PDB entry 4HKP | X-ray diffraction, 1.75 A resolution | chains A and B

# Chain A (and B)
Molecule: Uridine 5'-monophosphate synthase
Source organism: Homo sapiens
Notes: EC 4.1.1.23; chain B of this document is another copy of the same molecule, construct and numbering; everything in this record applies to it too
UniProtKB: P11172 (UMPS_HUMAN); residues 1-291 here correspond to UniProt positions 190-480 (UniProt number = residue number + 189)
Chain sequence (312 residues; numbered -20 to 291; the number before each row is that of its first residue; numbers below 1 keep their minus sign (Met-20 is residue -20)):
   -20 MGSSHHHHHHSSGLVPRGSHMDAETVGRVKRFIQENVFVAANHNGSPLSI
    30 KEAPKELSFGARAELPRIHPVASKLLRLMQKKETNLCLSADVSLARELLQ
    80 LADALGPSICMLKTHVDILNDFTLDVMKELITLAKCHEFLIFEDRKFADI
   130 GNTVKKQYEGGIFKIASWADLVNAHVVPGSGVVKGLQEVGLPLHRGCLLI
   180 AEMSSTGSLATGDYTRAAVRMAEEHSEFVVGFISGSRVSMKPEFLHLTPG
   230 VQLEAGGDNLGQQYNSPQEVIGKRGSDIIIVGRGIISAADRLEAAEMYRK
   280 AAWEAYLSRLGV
Unresolved in the structure: -20 to 34, 291
Sequence notes: expression tag (-20 to 0)
Small-molecule neighbours:
  - N-hydroxycytidine 5'-(dihydrogen phosphate) / 5-hydroxycytidine 5'-(dihydrogen phosphate): Ser68, Asp70, Lys92, His94, Asp123, Lys125, Ile179, Glu181, Met182, Ser183, Ile212, Pro228, Gly229, Val230, Gln241, Tyr243, Ile259, Val260, Gly261, Arg262, Gly263
  - 5-hydroxycytidine 5'-(dihydrogen phosphate) (TKW): Asp128, Ile129, Thr132
Curated features (UniProtKB/Swiss-Prot):
  - region: Pro26 to Glu31 (Domain linker)
  - active site (For OMPdecase activity): Asp123, Lys125, Asp128
  - binding site (orotidine 5'-phosphate): Ser68, Lys92, Lys125, Asp128, Thr132, Ser183, Gln241 to Tyr243, Gly261, Arg262
  - binding site (UMP): Ser68, Asp70, Lys92 to His94, Asp128, Thr132, Ser183, Gln241 to Tyr243, Gly261, Arg262
  - modified residue: Ser25 (Phosphoserine)

# How chain A and chain B interact
Contacting residue pairs - 93 pairs, chain A then chain B:
  His94(A) - Asp128(B)  salt bridge
  His94(A) - Thr132(B)
  His94(A) - Gln136(B)
  Asp96(A) - Arg124(B)  salt bridge
  Asp96(A) - Gln136(B)  hydrogen bond
  Asp96(A) - Gly140(B)
  Ile97(A) - Thr132(B)
  Ile97(A) - Lys135(B)
  Ile97(A) - Gln136(B)
  Ile97(A) - Gly140(B)
  Leu98(A) - Gly140(B)
  Leu98(A) - Ile141(B)
  Asn99(A) - Gly140(B)
  Asn99(A) - Ile141(B)
  Phe101(A) - Ile141(B)
  Arg124(A) - Asp96(B)  salt bridge
  Arg124(A) - Arg124(B)
  Lys125(A) - Ala127(B)
  Lys125(A) - Asp128(B)  salt bridge
  Ala127(A) - Lys125(B)
  Ala127(A) - His154(B)  hydrogen bond (backbone-side chain)
  Asp128(A) - His94(B)  salt bridge
  Asp128(A) - Lys125(B)  salt bridge
  Ile129(A) - Ser184(B)
  Ile129(A) - Gln241(B)
  Gly130(A) - Leu239(B)
  Asn131(A) - Asp237(B)
  Asn131(A) - Leu239(B)
  Asn131(A) - Arg262(B)
  Thr132(A) - His94(B)
  Thr132(A) - Ile97(B)
  Lys135(A) - Ile97(B)
  Gln136(A) - His94(B)
  Gln136(A) - Asp96(B)  hydrogen bond
  Gln136(A) - Ile97(B)
  Gly140(A) - Asp96(B)
  Gly140(A) - Ile97(B)
  Gly140(A) - Leu98(B)
  Gly140(A) - Asn99(B)  hydrogen bond (backbone-side chain)
  Ile141(A) - Leu98(B)
  Ile141(A) - Asn99(B)
  Ile141(A) - Phe101(B)
  Ile141(A) - Ile141(B)  hydrophobic
  Ile141(A) - Phe142(B)  hydrophobic
  Phe142(A) - Ile141(B)  hydrophobic
  Phe142(A) - Phe142(B)  hydrophobic
  His154(A) - Ala127(B)  hydrogen bond (side chain-backbone)
  His154(A) - Val156(B)
  Val155(A) - Leu188(B)  hydrophobic
  Val156(A) - His154(B)
  Val156(A) - Ser187(B)
  Val156(A) - Leu188(B)  hydrogen bond (backbone-backbone)
  Val156(A) - Ala189(B)
  Val156(A) - Tyr193(B)
  Pro157(A) - Met182(B)  hydrophobic
  Pro157(A) - Ser184(B)  hydrogen bond (backbone-side chain)
  Pro157(A) - Thr185(B)
  Pro157(A) - Ser187(B)
  Gly158(A) - Thr185(B)
  Gly158(A) - Gly186(B)
  Gly158(A) - Ser187(B)
  Gly160(A) - Leu239(B)
  Lys163(A) - Leu239(B)
  Gly164(A) - Leu239(B)
  Glu167(A) - Leu239(B)
  Met182(A) - Ala127(B)
  Met182(A) - Pro157(B)  hydrophobic
  Ser184(A) - Ile129(B)
  Ser184(A) - Pro157(B)  hydrogen bond (side chain-backbone)
  Thr185(A) - Pro157(B)
  Thr185(A) - Gly158(B)
  Gly186(A) - Gly158(B)
  Ser187(A) - Val156(B)
  Ser187(A) - Pro157(B)
  Ser187(A) - Gly158(B)
  Leu188(A) - Val155(B)  hydrophobic
  Leu188(A) - Val156(B)  hydrogen bond (backbone-backbone)
  Leu188(A) - Tyr193(B)  hydrophobic
  Leu188(A) - Ala196(B)  hydrophobic
  Ala189(A) - Val156(B)
  Tyr193(A) - Val156(B)
  Tyr193(A) - Leu188(B)  hydrophobic
  Ala196(A) - Leu188(B)  hydrophobic
  Asp237(A) - Asn131(B)
  Leu239(A) - Gly130(B)
  Leu239(A) - Asn131(B)
  Leu239(A) - Gly160(B)
  Leu239(A) - Lys163(B)
  Leu239(A) - Gly164(B)
  Leu239(A) - Glu167(B)
  Gln241(A) - Ile129(B)
  Arg262(A) - Ile129(B)
  Arg262(A) - Asn131(B)
Interface residues without a listed pair, chain A (46 interface residues in all): Asp70, Asp123, Gly139, Ser159, Ser183
Interface residues without a listed pair, chain B (49 interface residues in all): Asp70, Asp100, Asp123, Lys134, Gly139, Ser159, Ser183, Asn238

# Overview
46 residues of chain A and 49 residues of chain B are in contact, with 9 hydrogen bonds and 6 salt bridges.
Polar pairs include His94(A)-Asp128(B), Asp96(A)-Arg124(B) and Lys125(A)-Asp128(B). Ligands of chain A:
N-hydroxycytidine 5'-(dihydrogen phosphate) / 5-hydroxycytidine 5'-(dihydrogen phosphate) and
5-hydroxycytidine 5'-(dihydrogen phosphate).
Chain A and chain B are both Uridine 5'-monophosphate synthase (Homo sapiens); the structure, Crystal
structure of human orotidine 5'-monophosphate decarboxylase complexed with CMP-N3-oxide, was determined by
X-ray diffraction, deposited together with 4HIB.
